1WOH - chains B and E of the 6 polymer chains in the assembly; structure by X-ray diffraction, 1.75 A resolution.

# Chain B (and E)
Protein: agmatinase
From: Deinococcus radiodurans
Notes: EC 3.5.3.11; chain E of this document is another copy of the same molecule, construct and numbering; everything in this record applies to it too
Reference sequence: Q9RZ04 (Q9RZ04_DEIRA); residue numbers follow UniProt; this construct covers 1-304
Chain sequence (305 residues; numbered 1 to 305; the number before each row is that of its first residue):
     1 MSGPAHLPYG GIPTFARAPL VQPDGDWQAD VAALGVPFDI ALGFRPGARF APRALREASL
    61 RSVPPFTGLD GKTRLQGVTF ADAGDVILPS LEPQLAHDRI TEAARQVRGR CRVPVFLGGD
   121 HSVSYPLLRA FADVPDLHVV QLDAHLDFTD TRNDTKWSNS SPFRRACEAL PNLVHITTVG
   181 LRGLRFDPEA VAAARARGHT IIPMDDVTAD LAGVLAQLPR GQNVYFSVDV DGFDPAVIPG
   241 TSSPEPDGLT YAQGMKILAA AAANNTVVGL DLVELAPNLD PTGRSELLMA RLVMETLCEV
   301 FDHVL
Not modelled in the structure: 1-2
Construct notes: cloning artifact (305)

# Interface between chain B and chain E
Pairs across the interface (36; chain B residue first):
  I40(B) - I40(E)  hydrophobic
  I40(B) - L91(E)
  L42(B) - R49(E)
  F44(B) - R49(E)  hydrogen bond (backbone-side chain)
  F44(B) - F50(E)
  R45(B) - F50(E)
  P46(B) - P46(E)  hydrophobic
  P46(B) - R49(E)
  R49(B) - L42(E)
  R49(B) - F44(E)  hydrogen bond (side chain-backbone)
  R49(B) - P46(E)
  F50(B) - F44(E)
  F50(B) - P46(E)
  P89(B) - N153(E)
  P89(B) - D154(E)
  S90(B) - R152(E)  hydrogen bond
  S90(B) - N153(E)  hydrogen bond (backbone-backbone)
  S90(B) - T155(E)
  L91(B) - I40(E)
  L91(B) - T155(E)
  L91(B) - W157(E)  hydrophobic
  E92(B) - D154(E)
  E92(B) - T155(E)  hydrogen bond
  L95(B) - D154(E)
  R99(B) - D154(E)  salt bridge
  R152(B) - S90(E)  hydrogen bond
  N153(B) - P89(E)
  N153(B) - S90(E)  hydrogen bond (backbone-backbone)
  D154(B) - P89(E)
  D154(B) - E92(E)
  D154(B) - L95(E)
  D154(B) - R99(E)  salt bridge
  T155(B) - S90(E)
  T155(B) - L91(E)
  T155(B) - E92(E)  hydrogen bond
  W157(B) - L91(E)  hydrophobic
Other interface residues (no listed pair), chain B (23 interface residues in all): D39, A41, G43, P93, S158
Other interface residues (no listed pair), chain E (23 interface residues in all): D39, A41, G43, R45, P93, S158

# In short
The chain B/chain E interface involves 23 residues from each chain, with 8 hydrogen bonds and 2 salt bridges.
Polar contacts include R99(B)-D154(E), F44(B)-R49(E) and S90(B)-R152(E).
Both chains are agmatinase (Deinococcus radiodurans). Entry 1WOH (Crystal Structure of Agmatinase Reveals
Structural Conservation and Inhibition Mechanism of the Ureohydrolase Superfamily) was determined by X-ray
diffraction, deposited together with 1WOG and 1WOI.
